Entry 7Y5U (electron microscopy, 3.80 A resolution); this record covers chains D and B of the 5 polymer chains in the assembly.

# Chain D
Name: Histone H3.1
Source organism: Homo sapiens
Reference sequence: P68431 (H31_HUMAN); residues 0-135 here correspond to UniProt positions 1-136 (UniProt number = residue number + 1)
Amino-acid sequence (136 residues; each row starts with the number of its first residue; numbering starts at 0):
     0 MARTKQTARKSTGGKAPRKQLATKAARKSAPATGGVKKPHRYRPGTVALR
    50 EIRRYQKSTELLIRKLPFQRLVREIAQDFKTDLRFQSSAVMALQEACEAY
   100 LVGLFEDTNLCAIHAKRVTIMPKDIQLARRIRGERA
Unresolved in the structure: 0, 12-35, 135
Curated features (UniProtKB/Swiss-Prot):
  - modified residue: Arg2 (Asymmetric dimethylarginine), Thr3 (Phosphothreonine), Lys4 (Allysine), Gln5 (5-glutamyl dopamine), Thr6 (Phosphothreonine), Arg8 (Citrulline), Lys9 (N6,N6,N6-trimethyllysine), Ser10 (ADP-ribosylserine), Thr11 (Phosphothreonine), Lys14 (N6-(2-hydroxyisobutyryl)lysine), Arg17 (Asymmetric dimethylarginine), Lys18 (N6-(2-hydroxyisobutyryl)lysine), Lys23 (N6-(2-hydroxyisobutyryl)lysine), Arg26 (Citrulline), Lys27 (N6,N6,N6-trimethyllysine), Ser28 (ADP-ribosylserine), Lys36 (N6,N6,N6-trimethyllysine), Lys37 (N6-methyllysine), Tyr41 (Phosphotyrosine), Lys56 (N6,N6,N6-trimethyllysine) and 8 more in UniProt
  - lipidation: Lys18 (N6-decanoyllysine)

# Chain B
Name: Chromatin assembly factor 1 subunit B
Source organism: Homo sapiens
Reference sequence: Q13112 (CAF1B_HUMAN); numbering as in UniProt (aligned over 1-419)
Amino-acid sequence (419 residues; row label = number of the first residue in the row):
     1 MKVITCEIAWHNKEPVYSLDFQHGTAGRIHRLASAGVDTNVRIWKVEKGP
    51 DGKAIVEFLSNLARHTKAVNVVRFSPTGEILASGGDDAVILLWKVNDNKE
   101 PEQIAFQDEDEAQLNKENWTVVKTLRGHLEDVYDICWATDGNLMASASVD
   151 NTAIIWDVSKGQKISIFNEHKSYVQGVTWDPLGQYVATLSCDRVLRVYSI
   201 QKKRVAFNVSKMLSGIGAEGEARSYRMFHDDSMKSFFRRLSFTPDGSLLL
   251 TPAGCVESGENVMNTTYVFSRKNLKRPIAHLPCPGKATLAVRCCPVYFEL
   301 RPVVETGVELMSLPYRLVFAVASEDSVLLYDTQQSFPFGYVSNIHYHTLS
   351 DISWSSDGAFLAISSTDGYCSFVTFEKDELGIPLKEKPVLNMRTPDTAKK
   401 TKSQTHRGSSPGPRPVEGT
Unresolved in the structure: 98-111, 215-221, 393-419
Curated features (UniProtKB/Swiss-Prot):
  - modified residue: Thr394 (Phosphothreonine), Ser409 (Phosphoserine), Thr419 (Phosphothreonine)

# Interface between chain D and chain B
Pairs across the interface - 29 pairs, chain D then chain B:
  Arg40(D) - Asn12(B)
  Tyr41(D) - Asn12(B)
  Tyr41(D) - Lys13(B)
  Arg42(D) - Ala9(B)
  Pro43(D) - Ile8(B)
  Pro43(D) - Ala9(B)
  Pro43(D) - Trp44(B)
  Pro43(D) - Phe58(B)  hydrophobic
  Pro43(D) - Leu114(B)
  Gly44(D) - Ile8(B)
  Thr45(D) - Ile8(B)
  Val46(D) - Glu7(B)
  Val46(D) - Ile8(B)
  Val46(D) - Ala9(B)
  Ala47(D) - Glu7(B)
  Leu48(D) - Lys13(B)
  Leu48(D) - Tyr369(B)  hydrogen bond (backbone-side chain)
  Arg49(D) - Thr5(B)
  Arg49(D) - Glu7(B)  salt bridge
  Arg49(D) - Ile344(B)
  Arg49(D) - Tyr346(B)
  Arg49(D) - Tyr369(B)
  Ile51(D) - Tyr346(B)
  Arg53(D) - Lys13(B)  hydrogen bond (side chain-backbone)
  Arg53(D) - Asp367(B)
  Tyr54(D) - Tyr346(B)  hydrophobic
  Tyr54(D) - Asp367(B)
  Tyr54(D) - Tyr369(B)
  Gln55(D) - Tyr346(B)
Interface residues without a listed pair, chain B (14 interface residues in all): Gly368

# In short
Chain D and chain B each contribute 14 residues to their interface; the contacts include 2 hydrogen bonds and
1 salt bridge. Polar contacts include Arg49(D)-Glu7(B), Leu48(D)-Tyr369(B) and Arg53(D)-Lys13(B).
Chain D is Histone H3.1 and chain B is Chromatin assembly factor 1 subunit B, both from Homo sapiens; the
structure, Cryo-EM structure of the monomeric human CAF1LC-H3-H4 complex, was determined by electron
microscopy, deposited together with 7Y5K, 7Y5L, 7Y5O, 7Y5V, 7Y5W, 7Y61 and 4 further entries.
